Entry 3N0B (X-ray diffraction, 2.30 A resolution); this record covers chains A and B of the 4 polymer chains in the assembly.

== Chain A (and B) ==
Name: Thymidylate synthase thyX
Source organism: Thermotoga maritima
Notes: EC 2.1.1.148; fragment: tm0449; chain B of this document is another copy of the same molecule, construct and numbering; everything in this record applies to it too
UniProt: Q9WYT0 (THYX_THEMA); residue numbers follow UniProt; this construct covers 1-220
Sequence (232 residues; row label = number of the first residue in the row; numbers below 1 keep their minus sign (Met-11 is residue -11)):
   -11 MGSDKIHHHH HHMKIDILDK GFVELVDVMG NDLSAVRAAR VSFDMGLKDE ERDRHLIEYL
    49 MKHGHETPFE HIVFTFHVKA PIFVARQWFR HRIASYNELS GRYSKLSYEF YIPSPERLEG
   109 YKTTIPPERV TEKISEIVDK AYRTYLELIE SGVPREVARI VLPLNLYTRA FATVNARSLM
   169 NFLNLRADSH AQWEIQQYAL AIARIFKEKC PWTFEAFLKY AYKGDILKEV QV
Unresolved in the structure: -11 to -1, 216-220 (chain B: -11 to 0)
Differences from the reference sequence: expression tag (-11 to 0); engineered mutation Ala158 (Phe in Q9WYT0), Ala160 (Trp in Q9WYT0)
Swiss-Prot annotation at these positions:
  - motif: Arg78 to Ser88 (ThyX motif)
  - active site: Arg174 (Involved in ionization of N3 of dUMP, leading to its activation)
  - binding site (FAD): Thr55, Arg78 to Ile81, Glu86, Asn163 to Arg165, Asn169
  - binding site (dUMP): Gln75 to Arg78, Glu86 to Arg90, Arg147, Arg174
Residues lining bound ligands:
  - FAD (flavin-adenine dinucleotide), molecule 1: Ser30, Thr55, Glu58, Ile81, Asn163, Arg165, Ser166
  - FAD, molecule 2: Arg78, His79, Arg80, Ile81, Ser166, Asn169, Leu173, Arg174, His178, Ala179
  - FAD, molecule 3: Ala82, Ser83, Tyr84, Asn85, Glu86, Ser88, Arg90, Tyr91
  - 2'-deoxyuridine 5'-monophosphate (UMP), molecule 1: Arg74, Gln75, Arg78, Arg174
  - 2'-deoxyuridine 5'-monophosphate (UMP), molecule 2: Phe77, Glu86, Leu87, Ser88, Gly89, Arg90, Arg147

== Interface between chain A and chain B ==
Pairs across the interface - 54 pairs, chain A then chain B:
  Val14(A) - Arg25(B)
  Asp15(A) - Met17(B)
  Asp15(A) - Gly18(B)
  Val16(A) - Met17(B)
  Met17(A) - Asp15(B)
  Met17(A) - Val16(B)
  Met17(A) - Met17(B)  hydrogen bond (backbone-side chain)
  Met17(A) - Val61(B)  hydrophobic
  Met17(A) - Thr63(B)
  Met17(A) - Thr161(B)
  Gly18(A) - Asp15(B)
  Arg25(A) - Val14(B)
  Ala26(A) - Asn85(B)
  Val29(A) - Asn85(B)
  Val29(A) - Glu86(B)
  Val29(A) - Leu87(B)
  Val29(A) - Arg157(B)
  Ser30(A) - Glu86(B)  hydrogen bond (side chain-backbone)
  Ser30(A) - Leu87(B)
  Ser30(A) - Ser88(B)  hydrogen bond (backbone-backbone)
  Ser30(A) - Ser92(B)
  Phe31(A) - Ser92(B)  hydrogen bond (backbone-side chain)
  Asp32(A) - Leu87(B)
  Asp32(A) - Ser92(B)
  Asp32(A) - Arg157(B)  salt bridge
  Thr55(A) - Asn85(B)  hydrogen bond
  Pro56(A) - Asn85(B)
  Glu58(A) - Ser83(B)  hydrogen bond
  His59(A) - Ser83(B)
  His59(A) - Asn85(B)  hydrogen bond
  His59(A) - Phe159(B)
  His59(A) - Thr161(B)  hydrogen bond
  Val61(A) - Met17(B)  hydrophobic
  Thr63(A) - Met17(B)
  Ser83(A) - Glu58(B)  hydrogen bond
  Ser83(A) - His59(B)
  Asn85(A) - Ala26(B)
  Asn85(A) - Val29(B)
  Asn85(A) - Thr55(B)  hydrogen bond
  Asn85(A) - Pro56(B)
  Asn85(A) - His59(B)  hydrogen bond
  Glu86(A) - Val29(B)
  Glu86(A) - Ser30(B)  hydrogen bond (backbone-side chain)
  Leu87(A) - Val29(B)
  Leu87(A) - Ser30(B)
  Ser88(A) - Ser30(B)  hydrogen bond (backbone-backbone)
  Tyr91(A) - Phe31(B)  hydrophobic
  Ser92(A) - Ser30(B)  hydrogen bond (side chain-backbone)
  Arg157(A) - Val29(B)
  Arg157(A) - Asp32(B)  salt bridge
  Phe159(A) - Arg25(B)
  Phe159(A) - Val29(B)  hydrophobic
  Phe159(A) - His59(B)
  Thr161(A) - His59(B)  hydrogen bond
Also at the interface, not in a pair above, chain A (33 interface residues in all): Ala82, Tyr84, Lys93, Ala158, Ala160, Asn163
Also at the interface, not in a pair above, chain B (32 interface residues in all): Phe62, Tyr84, Tyr91, Ser95, Ala160, Asn163

== Overview ==
The interface between chain A and chain B involves 33 residues on one side and 32 on the other, with 15
hydrogen bonds and 2 salt bridges. Polar contacts include Asp32(A)-Arg157(B), Met17(A)-Met17(B) and
Ser30(A)-Glu86(B).
Both chains are Thymidylate synthase thyX (Thermotoga maritima). Entry 3N0B (TM0449 mutant crystals grown in
loops/micromounts) was determined by X-ray diffraction together with 3MZQ, 3MZR, 3N02, 3N03 and 3N0C from the
same study.
